Entry 6A28 (X-ray diffraction, 2.19 A resolution); this record covers chains A and B.

Chain A (and B):
Molecule: DNA repair protein PprA
From: Deinococcus radiodurans
Notes: chain B of this document is another copy of the same molecule, construct and numbering; everything in this record applies to it too
UniProt: O32504 (PPRA_DEIRA); residues 1-284 here correspond to UniProt positions 17-300 (UniProt number = residue number + 16)
Chain sequence (284 residues; each row starts with the number of its first residue):
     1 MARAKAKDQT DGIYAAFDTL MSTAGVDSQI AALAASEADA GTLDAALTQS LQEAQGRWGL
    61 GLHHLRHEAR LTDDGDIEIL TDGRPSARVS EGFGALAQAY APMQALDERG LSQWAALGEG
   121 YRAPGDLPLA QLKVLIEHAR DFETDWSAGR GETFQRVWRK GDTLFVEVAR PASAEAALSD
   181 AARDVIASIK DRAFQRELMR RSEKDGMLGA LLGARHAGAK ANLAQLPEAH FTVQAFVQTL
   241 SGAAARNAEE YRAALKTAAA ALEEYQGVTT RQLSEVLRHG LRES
Not modelled in the structure: 1-9, 190-220, 279-284 (chain B: 1-9, 186-225, 279-284)
Differences from the reference sequence: engineered mutation Arg-183 (Trp199 in O32504)
Modified / non-standard residues: Mse-1, Mse-199, Mse-207 (selenomethionine); Mse-21, Mse-103 (selenomethionine; parent Met)
Curated features (UniProtKB/Swiss-Prot):
  - modified residue: Thr-72 (Phosphothreonine), Ser-112 (Phosphoserine), Thr-144 (Phosphothreonine)

Chain A / chain B interface:
Contacting residue pairs (33; chain A residue first):
  Leu-117(A) with Arg-140(B)
  Gly-118(A) with Arg-140(B)
  Glu-119(A) with Arg-140(B)
  Gly-120(A) with Arg-140(B)
  Tyr-121(A) with Glu-137(B), hydrogen bond (side chain-backbone); His-138(B), hydrogen bond; Arg-140(B), hydrogen bond (backbone-side chain); Arg-246(B)
  Ala-123(A) with His-138(B)
  Pro-124(A) with His-138(B)
  Leu-127(A) with His-138(B)
  Gln-131(A) with Val-134(B); His-138(B)
  Val-134(A) with Gln-131(B); Val-134(B), hydrophobic
  Leu-135(A) with Val-134(B), hydrophobic; His-138(B); Ala-139(B)
  Glu-137(A) with Tyr-121(B), hydrogen bond (backbone-side chain)
  His-138(A) with Tyr-121(B), hydrogen bond; Ala-123(B); Pro-124(B); Leu-127(B)
  Ala-139(A) with Leu-135(B); Ala-139(B), hydrophobic
  Arg-140(A) with Leu-117(B); Gly-118(B), hydrogen bond (side chain-backbone); Glu-119(B); Gly-120(B); Tyr-121(B), hydrogen bond (side chain-backbone); Asp-141(B)
  Asp-141(A) with Arg-140(B), hydrogen bond (backbone-backbone)
  Arg-246(A) with Tyr-121(B)
Also at the interface, not in a pair above, chain A (18 interface residues in all): Phe-142
Also at the interface, not in a pair above, chain B (18 interface residues in all): Phe-142

Overview:
The chain A/chain B interface involves 18 residues from each chain; the contacts include 8 hydrogen bonds.
Polar pairs include Tyr-121(A)/Glu-137(B), Tyr-121(A)/His-138(B) and Tyr-121(A)/Arg-140(B).
Chain A and chain B are both DNA repair protein PprA (Deinococcus radiodurans); the structure, Crystal
structure of PprA W183R mutant form 2, was determined by X-ray diffraction, deposited together with 6A27.
